8OOR - chains E and G of the 10 polymer chains in the assembly; structure by electron microscopy, 2.87 A resolution.

Chain E:
Molecule: RuvB-like protein 2
Source organism: Thermochaetoides thermophila
Notes: EC 3.6.4.12
Reference sequence: G0RYC2 (G0RYC2_CHATD); residues 1-488 here = UniProt positions 1-488
Amino-acid sequence (488 residues; numbered 1 to 488; the number before each row is that of its first residue):
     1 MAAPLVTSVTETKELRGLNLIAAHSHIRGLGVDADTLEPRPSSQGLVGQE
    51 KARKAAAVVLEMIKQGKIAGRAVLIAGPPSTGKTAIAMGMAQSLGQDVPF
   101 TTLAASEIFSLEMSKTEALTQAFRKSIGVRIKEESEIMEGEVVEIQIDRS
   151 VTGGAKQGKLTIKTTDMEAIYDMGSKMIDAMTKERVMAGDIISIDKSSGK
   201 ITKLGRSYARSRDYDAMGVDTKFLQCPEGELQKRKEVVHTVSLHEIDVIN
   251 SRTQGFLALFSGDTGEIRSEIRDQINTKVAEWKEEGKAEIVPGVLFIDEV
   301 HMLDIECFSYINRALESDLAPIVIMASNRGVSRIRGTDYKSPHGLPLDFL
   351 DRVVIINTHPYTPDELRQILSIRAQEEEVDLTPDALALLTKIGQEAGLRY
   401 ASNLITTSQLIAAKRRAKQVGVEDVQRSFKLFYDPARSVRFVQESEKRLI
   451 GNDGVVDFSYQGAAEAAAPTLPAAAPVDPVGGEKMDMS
Disordered / not traced: 1-16, 151, 461-488
Residues lining bound ligands: ADP (adenosine-5'-diphosphate): Ala23, His24, His26, Ile27, Gly45, Leu46, Val47, Gln49, Pro78, Pro79, Ser80, Thr81, Gly82, Lys83, Thr84, Ala85, Asn328, Tyr361, Ile369, Leu398, Arg399

Chain G:
Molecule: Chromatin-remodeling ATPase Ino80
Source organism: Thermochaetoides thermophila
Amino-acid sequence (1134 residues; each row starts with the number of its first residue):
   718 LELKFQSKGYNQIYDQIWRDLARKDVSKVFRLATDSYATKASNLKKTAIL
   768 ASKEAKRWQLRTNKGTKDLQARAKRVMRDMMGFWKRNEREERDLRKAAER
   818 LELENARKEEADREAARQRRKLNFLISQTELYSHFISKKIKTHEVERSTD
   868 HPDVATDEKDKIPEPTLNINVPEPTGPIAPKVTDFNSLDFDNEDESALQA
   918 AAMANAQNAIAEAQKKAREFNKDETKLDEDGEMNFQHPELTEFEVAQPKL
   968 LNCQLKEYQLKGLNWLVNLYEQGINGILADEMGLGKTVQSISVMAYLAER
  1018 YDIWGPFLVVAPASTLHNWQQEVSKFVPDFKVLPYWGTAADRKVLRKFWD
  1068 RKHTTYKKDSPFHVMITSYQLVVSDVAYFQKMKWQYMILDEAQAIKSSQS
  1118 SRWKCLLGFHCRNRLLLTGTPIQNNMQELWALLHFIMPSLFDSHDEFSEW
  1168 FSKDIESHAQSNTKLNEDQLKRLHMILKPFMLRRVKKHVQKELGDKIEID
  1218 VFCELSYRQRAMYQSLRNQISIMDLIEKATVGDNEDSATLMNLVMQFRKV
  1268 CNHPDLFERADTSSPFFCGHFAETGSFLREGTNVALGYSTRSLVEYRLPR
  1318 LIWCDGGRLDKPGPGNLVAGFRSKYLNHMMNIWTPENIRSSLEGIENFTW
  1368 LRFVDTSLQEAYRASHTDVFARAVDLASKQNRLGHMQIVYDEPEDKKWTP
  1418 VHALFQICERENPKAVAEITTEGVLRDLMNIARVKYRELGLCRLEKAARP
  1468 RASAPPIEVVCDSRSAVIERENIMFHPAMRKALFGPTPSEIKEASFGPRP
  1518 VTLYPPRALLPAPDHDKQRFTNITVPSMARFVTDSGKLAKLDELLRELKE
  1568 GGHRVLLYFQMTRMIDLMEEYLTYRNYKYCRLDGSTKLEDRRDTVADFQT
  1618 RPEIFIFLLSTRAGGLGINLTTADTVIFYDSDWNPTIDSQAMDRAHRLGQ
  1668 TKQVTVYRLITRGTIEERIRKRALQKEEVQRVVITGTGSVDFSGRRPPEN
  1718 RNRDIAMWLADDEQAEMIERREKELIESGEYDKIMQQRRKGGKRKRGAAN
  1768 GDTVPSLEDMYHEGEGHFDDNKGSGAATPVDADSLGRGGKRKKAGGSKKA
  1818 KTTKQRLAIADGEIDIDYKDDDDKGTDYKDDDDK
Disordered / not traced: 718-1220, 1242-1255, 1597-1851

Interface between chain E and chain G:
Residue-residue contacts (77):
  Ile131(E) with Pro1316(G), hydrophobic; Leu1318(G), hydrophobic; Ile1319(G), hydrophobic
  Glu133(E) with Pro1316(G); Arg1317(G), salt bridge; Leu1318(G), hydrogen bond (side chain-backbone); Asp1479(G)
  Glu134(E) with Arg1317(G), hydrogen bond (backbone-side chain)
  Ser135(E) with Asp1479(G)
  Arg149(E) with Asn1300(G), hydrogen bond (side chain-backbone); Val1301(G); Ala1302(G)
  Lys176(E) with Arg1481(G)
  Lys183(E) with Ala1289(G); Tyr1305(G); Ser1306(G)
  Glu184(E) with His1287(G), salt bridge; Ala1289(G); Ser1306(G), hydrogen bond; Arg1308(G), salt bridge
  Arg185(E) with Ala1289(G); Thr1291(G), hydrogen bond; Glu1297(G), salt bridge
  Met187(E) with Gly1292(G); Ser1293(G)
  Ser197(E) with Asp1479(G); Ser1480(G); Arg1481(G)
  Ser198(E) with Asp1479(G); Ser1480(G); Val1484(G)
  Lys200(E) with Glu1312(G), salt bridge; Val1477(G)
  Arg206(E) with Glu1290(G)
  Asp213(E) with Ser1293(G); Arg1296(G), salt bridge
  Tyr214(E) with Gly1292(G)
  Asp215(E) with Gly1292(G); Ser1293(G), hydrogen bond; Phe1294(G), hydrogen bond (side chain-backbone); Leu1295(G), hydrogen bond (side chain-backbone); Arg1296(G), salt bridge
  Ala216(E) with Thr1291(G); Gly1292(G), hydrogen bond (backbone-backbone); Phe1294(G), hydrophobic
  Met217(E) with Glu1290(G); Thr1291(G); Gly1292(G)
  His239(E) with Arg1314(G); Pro1316(G)
  Val241(E) with Leu1315(G), hydrophobic; Pro1316(G); Ile1319(G), hydrophobic
  Glu245(E) with Tyr1313(G), hydrogen bond
  Ile249(E) with Leu1315(G), hydrophobic; Trp1320(G), hydrophobic
  Asn250(E) with Gly1324(G), hydrogen bond (side chain-backbone); Arg1325(G); Leu1326(G), hydrogen bond (side chain-backbone)
  Thr253(E) with Ile1490(G)
  Gln254(E) with Ile1490(G); Met1491(G)
  Phe256(E) with Trp1320(G), hydrophobic; Ile1474(G); Val1476(G), hydrophobic
  Leu257(E) with Ile1474(G)
  Leu259(E) with Tyr1313(G)
  Phe260(E) with Ile1474(G), hydrophobic
  Gln274(E) with Leu1326(G); Arg1339(G)
  Ile275(E) with Leu1326(G), hydrophobic
  Lys278(E) with Gly1323(G); Gly1332(G), hydrogen bond (side chain-backbone)
  Trp282(E) with Leu1318(G), hydrophobic; Ile1319(G), hydrophobic; Gly1324(G)
  Lys287(E) with Leu1318(G)
Other interface residues (no listed pair), chain E (40 interface residues in all): Thr182, Ile246, Ile271, Glu281, Ala288
Other interface residues (no listed pair), chain G (46 interface residues in all): Leu1303, Gly1304, Val1311, Asn1333, Glu1475, Cys1478

In short:
40 residues of chain E and 46 residues of chain G are in contact; the contacts include 13 hydrogen bonds and 7
salt bridges. Among the polar pairs are Glu133(E)-Arg1317(G), Glu184(E)-His1287(G) and Glu184(E)-Arg1308(G).
Chain E binds ADP.
Here chain E is RuvB-like protein 2 and chain G is Chromatin-remodeling ATPase Ino80, both from
Thermochaetoides thermophila. Entry 8OOR (CryoEM Structure INO80core Hexasome complex Rvb core refinement
state2) was determined by electron microscopy together with 8OO7, 8OO9, 8OOA, 8OOC, 8OOF, 8OOP, 8OOS and 8OOT
from the same study.
